PDB entry 7CD2 | X-ray diffraction, 2.70 A resolution | chains A and B of the 4 polymer chains in the assembly

== Chain A (and B) ==
Protein: YabJ protein
Source organism: Bacillus subtilis subsp. natto (strain BEST195)
Notes: chain B of this document is another copy of the same molecule, construct and numbering; everything in this record applies to it too
UniProtKB: D4G3D4 (D4G3D4_BACNB); residues 1-125 here = UniProt positions 1-125
Chain sequence (125 residues; numbered 1 to 125; the number before each row is that of its first residue):
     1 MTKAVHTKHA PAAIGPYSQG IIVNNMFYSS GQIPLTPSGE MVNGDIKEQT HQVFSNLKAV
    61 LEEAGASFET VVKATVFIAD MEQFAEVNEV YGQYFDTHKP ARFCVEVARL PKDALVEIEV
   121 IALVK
Disordered / not traced: 1-17
Sequence notes: engineered mutation F103 (Ser in D4G3D4)

== How chain A and chain B interact ==
Residue-residue contacts (26):
  M81(A) - K99(B)
  M81(A) - P100(B)
  M81(A) - A101(B)
  M81(A) - R102(B)
  E82(A) - K99(B)  salt bridge
  F84(A) - F84(B)  hydrophobic
  F84(A) - F103(B)  hydrophobic
  D96(A) - E82(B)
  K99(A) - M81(B)
  K99(A) - E82(B)  salt bridge
  P100(A) - M81(B)
  A101(A) - M81(B)
  A101(A) - E106(B)
  A101(A) - V107(B)  hydrogen bond (backbone-backbone)
  R102(A) - V105(B)
  R102(A) - E106(B)  salt bridge
  F103(A) - F84(B)  hydrophobic
  F103(A) - C104(B)
  F103(A) - V105(B)  hydrogen bond (backbone-backbone)
  C104(A) - F103(B)
  C104(A) - C104(B)  disulfide
  V105(A) - R102(B)
  V105(A) - F103(B)  hydrogen bond (backbone-backbone)
  E106(A) - A101(B)
  E106(A) - R102(B)  salt bridge
  V107(A) - A101(B)  hydrogen bond (backbone-backbone)
Other interface residues (no listed pair), chain A (14 interface residues in all): N88
Other interface residues (no listed pair), chain B (14 interface residues in all): N88, D96
Disulfides between the chains: C104(A)-C104(B)

== Overview ==
The chain A/chain B interface involves 14 residues from each chain; the contacts include 1 disulfide bond, 4
hydrogen bonds and 4 salt bridges. Among the polar pairs are E82(A)-K99(B), R102(A)-E106(B) and
A101(A)-V107(B).
Chain A and chain B are both YabJ protein (Bacillus subtilis subsp. natto (strain BEST195)); the structure,
Crystal structure of the S103F mutant of Bacillus subtilis (natto) YabJ protein, was determined by X-ray
diffraction together with 7CD3, 7CD4 and 5Y6U from the same study.
